PDB entry 4N0A | X-ray diffraction, 3.15 A resolution | chains A and C of the 7 polymer chains in the assembly

== Chain A ==
Molecule: U6 snRNA-associated Sm-like protein LSm3
From: Saccharomyces cerevisiae
Reference sequence: P57743 (LSM3_YEAST); residues 1-89 here = UniProt positions 1-89
Amino-acid sequence (89 residues; numbered 1 to 89; the number before each row is that of its first residue):
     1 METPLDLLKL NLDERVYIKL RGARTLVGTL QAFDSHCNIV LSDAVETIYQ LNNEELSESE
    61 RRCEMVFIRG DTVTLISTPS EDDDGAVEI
Unresolved in the structure: 81-89

== Chain C ==
Molecule: U6 snRNA-associated Sm-like protein LSm2
From: Saccharomyces cerevisiae
Reference sequence: P38203 (LSM2_YEAST); numbering as in UniProt (aligned over 1-95)
Amino-acid sequence (109 residues; row label = number of the first residue in the row; numbers below 1 keep their minus sign (Met-13 is residue -13)):
   -13 MGSSHHHHHH SQDPMLFFSF FKTLVDQEVV VELKNDIEIK GTLQSVDQFL NLKLDNISCT
    47 DEKKYPHLGS VRNIFIRGST VRYVYLNKNM VDTNLLQDAT RREVMTERK
Unresolved in the structure: -13 to 0, 49-55, 94-95
Sequence notes: expression tag (-13 to 0)

== How chain A and chain C interact ==
Residue-residue contacts - 34 pairs, chain A then chain C:
  Met1(A) - Lys8(C)
  Met1(A) - Val11(C)  hydrophobic
  Met1(A) - Gln30(C)  hydrogen bond (backbone-backbone)
  Met1(A) - Ser31(C)  hydrogen bond
  Met1(A) - Val32(C)  hydrophobic
  Glu2(A) - Ser31(C)  hydrogen bond (backbone-side chain)
  Thr3(A) - Ser31(C)
  Pro4(A) - Ser31(C)
  Pro4(A) - Val32(C)
  Pro4(A) - Asp33(C)
  Pro4(A) - Asn37(C)
  Pro4(A) - Phe61(C)  hydrophobic
  Leu7(A) - Gln30(C)
  Leu7(A) - Ser31(C)
  Leu7(A) - Lys39(C)
  Tyr17(A) - Ser56(C)
  Lys19(A) - Asn21(C)  hydrogen bond
  His36(A) - Arg63(C)
  Cys37(A) - Arg63(C)
  Gly70(A) - Arg63(C)  hydrogen bond (backbone-side chain)
  Val73(A) - Arg63(C)
  Thr74(A) - Arg63(C)  hydrogen bond (backbone-backbone)
  Thr74(A) - Thr66(C)
  Leu75(A) - Ile60(C)  hydrophobic
  Leu75(A) - Phe61(C)
  Leu75(A) - Ile62(C)  hydrophobic
  Ile76(A) - Ile60(C)
  Ile76(A) - Phe61(C)  hydrogen bond (backbone-backbone)
  Ser77(A) - Val57(C)
  Ser77(A) - Asn59(C)  hydrogen bond (side chain-backbone)
  Ser77(A) - Ile60(C)
  Thr78(A) - Arg58(C)  hydrogen bond (backbone-backbone)
  Thr78(A) - Asn59(C)
  Ser80(A) - Arg58(C)
Also at the interface, not in a pair above, chain A (19 interface residues in all): Arg21, Asp71
Also at the interface, not in a pair above, chain C (21 interface residues in all): Leu19, Ile25, Ser65

== Overview ==
19 residues of chain A and 21 residues of chain C are in contact; the contacts include 9 hydrogen bonds. Polar
pairs include Met1(A)-Ser31(C), Glu2(A)-Ser31(C) and Lys19(A)-Asn21(C).
Here chain A is U6 snRNA-associated Sm-like protein LSm3 and chain C is U6 snRNA-associated Sm-like protein
LSm2, both from Saccharomyces cerevisiae. Entry 4N0A (Crystal structure of Lsm2-3-Pat1C complex from
Saccharomyces cerevisiae) was determined by X-ray diffraction.
